Entry 6H8Q (X-ray diffraction, 3.63 A resolution); this record covers chains A and E of the 4 polymer chains in the assembly.

Chain A:
Molecule: Cohesin subunit SCC3
Source organism: Saccharomyces cerevisiae (strain ATCC 204508 / S288c)
Reference sequence: P40541 (SCC3_YEAST); numbering as in UniProt (aligned over 1-1150)
Amino-acid sequence (1150 residues; numbered 1 to 1150; the number before each row is that of its first residue):
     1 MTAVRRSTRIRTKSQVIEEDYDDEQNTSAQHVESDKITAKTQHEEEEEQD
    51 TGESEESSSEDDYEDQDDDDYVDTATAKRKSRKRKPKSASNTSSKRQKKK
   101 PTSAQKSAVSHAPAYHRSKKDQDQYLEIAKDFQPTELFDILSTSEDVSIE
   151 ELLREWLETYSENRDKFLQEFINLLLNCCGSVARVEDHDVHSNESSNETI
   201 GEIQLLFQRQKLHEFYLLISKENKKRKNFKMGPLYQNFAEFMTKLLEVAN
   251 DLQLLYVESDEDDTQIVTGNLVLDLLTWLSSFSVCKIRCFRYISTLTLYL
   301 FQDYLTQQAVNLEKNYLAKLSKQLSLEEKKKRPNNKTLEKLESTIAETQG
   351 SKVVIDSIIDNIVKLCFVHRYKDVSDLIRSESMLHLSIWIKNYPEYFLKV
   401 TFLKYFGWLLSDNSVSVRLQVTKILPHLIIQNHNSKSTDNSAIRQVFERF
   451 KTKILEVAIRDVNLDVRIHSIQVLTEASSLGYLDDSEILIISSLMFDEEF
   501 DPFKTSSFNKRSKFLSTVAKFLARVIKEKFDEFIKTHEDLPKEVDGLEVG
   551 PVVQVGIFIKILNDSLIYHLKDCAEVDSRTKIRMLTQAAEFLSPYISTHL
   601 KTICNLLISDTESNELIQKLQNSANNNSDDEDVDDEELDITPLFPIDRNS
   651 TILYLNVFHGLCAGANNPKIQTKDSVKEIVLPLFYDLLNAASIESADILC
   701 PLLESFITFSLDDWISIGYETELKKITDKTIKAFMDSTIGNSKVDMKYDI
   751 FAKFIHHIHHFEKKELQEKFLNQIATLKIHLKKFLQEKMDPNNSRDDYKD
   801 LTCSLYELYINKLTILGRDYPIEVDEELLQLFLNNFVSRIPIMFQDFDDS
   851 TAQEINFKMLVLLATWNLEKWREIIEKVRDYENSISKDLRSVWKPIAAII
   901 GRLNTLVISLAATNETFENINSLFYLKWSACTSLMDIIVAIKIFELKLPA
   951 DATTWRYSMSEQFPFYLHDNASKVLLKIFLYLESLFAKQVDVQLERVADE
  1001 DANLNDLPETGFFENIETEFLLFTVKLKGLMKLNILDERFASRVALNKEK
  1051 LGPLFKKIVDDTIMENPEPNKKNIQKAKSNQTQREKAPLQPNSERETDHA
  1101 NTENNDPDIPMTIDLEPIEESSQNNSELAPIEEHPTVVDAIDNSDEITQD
Not modelled in the structure: 1-134, 258-268, 433-440, 618-644, 883-884, 1062-1150
Curated features (UniProtKB/Swiss-Prot):
  - modified residue (Phosphoserine): Ser-28, Ser-628

Chain E:
Molecule: 19-nt DNA strand
Sequence (19 nucleotides; row label = number of the first residue in the row):
     1 TTTTCAAGGAAACGAAACG

Interface between chain A and chain E:
Contacting residue pairs (4; chain A residue first):
  Lys-224(A) with DA11(E), salt bridge to the phosphate
  Met-231(A) with DA10(E), phosphate contact
  Lys-423(A) with DG9(E), salt bridge to the phosphate
  Gln-472(A) with DG8(E), phosphate contact
Other interface residues (no listed pair), chain A (5 interface residues in all): Lys-225
Other interface residues (no listed pair), chain E (5 interface residues in all): DA12

In short:
Chain A and chain E each contribute 5 residues to their interface; the contacts include 2 salt bridges. Polar
pairs include Lys-224(A)/DA11(E) and Lys-423(A)/DG9(E).
Here chain A is Cohesin subunit SCC3 (Saccharomyces cerevisiae (strain ATCC 204508 / S288c)) and chain E is a
19-nt DNA strand. Entry 6H8Q (Structural basis for Scc3-dependent cohesin recruitment to chromatin) was
determined by X-ray diffraction.
